PDB entry 4DRV | X-ray diffraction, 1.56 A resolution | chain A

== Chain A ==
Name: Outer capsid protein VP4
From: Rotavirus sp
Reference sequence: Q86169 (Q86169_9REOV); residue numbers follow UniProt; this construct covers 64-224
Amino-acid sequence (163 residues; numbered 62 to 224; the number before each row is that of its first residue):
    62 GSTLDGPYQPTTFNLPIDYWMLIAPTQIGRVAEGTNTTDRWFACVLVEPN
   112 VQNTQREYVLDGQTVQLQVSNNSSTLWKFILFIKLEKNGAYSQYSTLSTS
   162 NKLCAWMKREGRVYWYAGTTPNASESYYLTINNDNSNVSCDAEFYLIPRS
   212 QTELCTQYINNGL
Differences from the reference sequence: expression tag (62-63)
Reported in the primary citation:
  - binding site for 2-acetamido-2-deoxy-alpha-D-galactopyranose: Arg101, Leu190, Thr191
  - binding site for alpha-D-galactopyranose: Ser187, Tyr188, Tyr189
  - conformationally variable residues (side-chain flip): Arg101
  - specificity-determining residues: Tyr188

== Summary ==
From the paper: a binding site for 2-acetamido-2-deoxy-alpha-D-galactopyranose at Arg101, Leu190 and Thr191; a
binding site for alpha-D-galactopyranose at Ser187, Tyr188 and Tyr189.
Chain A is Outer capsid protein VP4 (Rotavirus sp); the structure, Cell attachment protein VP8* of a human
rotavirus specifically interacts with A-type histo-blood group antigen, was determined by X-ray diffraction
together with 4DRR and 4DS0 from the same study.
